PDB entry 3PW9 | X-ray diffraction, 2.10 A resolution | chain A

# Chain A
Protein: UPF0603 protein At1g54780, chloroplastic
Source organism: Arabidopsis thaliana
Notes: fragment: Phosphatase domain
UniProt: Q9ZVL6 (U603_ARATH); residue numbers follow UniProt; this construct covers 84-235
Sequence (153 residues; numbered 83 to 235; the number before each row is that of its first residue):
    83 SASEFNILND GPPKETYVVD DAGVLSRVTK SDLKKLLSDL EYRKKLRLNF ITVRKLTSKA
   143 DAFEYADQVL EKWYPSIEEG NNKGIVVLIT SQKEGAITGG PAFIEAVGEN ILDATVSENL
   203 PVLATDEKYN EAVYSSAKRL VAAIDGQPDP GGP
Construct notes: expression tag (83)
Ion coordination: Ca2+ near Asp103 (its only coordinating residue here)
Ligand contacts: serine (SER): Val100, Val101, Asp102, Lys112
From the paper describing this entry:
  - binding site for serine: Val101, Asp102, Lys112
  - Ca2+ coordination: Asp103, Arg136

# In short
Chain A binds serine. The paper reports a binding site for serine at Val101, Asp102 and Lys112; Ca2+
coordination by Asp103 and Arg136.
Chain A is UPF0603 protein At1g54780, chloroplastic (Arabidopsis thaliana); the structure, Structural and
functional Analysis of Arabidopsis thaliana thylakoid lumen protein AtTLP18.3, was determined by X-ray
diffraction (same publication as 3PTJ and 3PVH).
